3X24 - chains A and B; structure by X-ray diffraction, 1.24 A resolution.

== Chain A ==
Protein: Nitrile hydratase subunit alpha
From: Rhodococcus erythropolis
Notes: EC 4.2.1.84
UniProtKB: P13448 (NHAA_RHOER); residues 0-206 here correspond to UniProt positions 1-207 (UniProt number = residue number + 1)
Sequence (207 residues; numbered 0 to 206; the number before each row is that of its first residue; numbering starts at 0):
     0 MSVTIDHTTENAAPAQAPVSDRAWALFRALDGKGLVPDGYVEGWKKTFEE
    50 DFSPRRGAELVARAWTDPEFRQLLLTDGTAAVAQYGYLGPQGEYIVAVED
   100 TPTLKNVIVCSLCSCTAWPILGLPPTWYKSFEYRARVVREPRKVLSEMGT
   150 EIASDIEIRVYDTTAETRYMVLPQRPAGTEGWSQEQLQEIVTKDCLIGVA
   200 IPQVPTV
Not modelled in the structure: 0-8, 206
Modified positions: Cys-112 (3-sulfinoalanine; CSD); Cys-114 (s-hydroxycysteine; CSO)
Ion coordination: Fe ion: Cys-109, Cys-112, Ser-113, Cys-114 (together with 2,2-dimethylpropanenitrile)
Residues lining bound ligands: 2,2-dimethylpropanenitrile (TAN): Gln-90, Cys-109, Cys-112, Ser-113, Cys-114, Trp-117
UniProt features mapped onto this chain:
  - binding site (Fe(3+)): Cys-109, Cys-112, Ser-113, Cys-114
  - modified residue: Cys-112 (Cysteine sulfinic acid (-SO2H)), Cys-114 (Cysteine sulfenic acid (-SOH))

== Chain B ==
Protein: Nitrile hydratase subunit beta
From: Rhodococcus erythropolis
Notes: EC 4.2.1.84
UniProtKB: P13449 (NHAB_RHOER); residues 1-212 here = UniProt positions 1-212
Sequence (212 residues; numbered 1 to 212; the number before each row is that of its first residue):
     1 MDGVHDLAGVQGFGKVPHTVNADIGPTFHAEWEHLPYSLMFAGVAELGAF
    51 SVDEVKYVVERMEPRHYMMTPYYERYVIGVATLMVEKGILTQDELESLAG
   101 GPFPLSRPSESEGRPAPVETTTFEVGQRVRVRDEYVPGHIRMPAYCRGRV
   151 GTISHRTTEKWPFPDAIGHGRNDAGEEPTYHVKFAAEELFGSDTDGGSVV
   201 VDLFEGYLEPAA
Construct notes: engineered mutation Lys-56 (Arg in P13449)
Residues lining bound ligands: 2,2-dimethylpropanenitrile (TAN): Tyr-37, Val-52, Lys-56, Tyr-72, Tyr-76
UniProt features mapped onto this chain:
  - natural variant: Met-40 (M40V: In strain: ACV2)

== How chain A and chain B interact ==
Pairs across the interface - 173 pairs, chain A then chain B:
  Asn-10(A) / Arg-65(B)  hydrogen bond
  Ala-12(A) / Met-69(B)  hydrophobic
  Pro-13(A) / His-66(B)
  Pro-13(A) / Met-69(B)
  Ala-14(A) / Pro-102(B)
  Ala-14(A) / Pro-104(B)
  Gln-15(A) / His-66(B)  hydrogen bond
  Gln-15(A) / Glu-74(B)
  Gln-15(A) / Pro-102(B)
  Gln-15(A) / Pro-104(B)
  Ala-16(A) / Ala-99(B)
  Ala-16(A) / Gly-101(B)
  Ala-16(A) / Pro-102(B)  hydrogen bond (backbone-backbone)
  Val-18(A) / Trp-32(B)  hydrophobic
  Val-18(A) / Glu-74(B)
  Ser-19(A) / Trp-32(B)
  Asp-20(A) / Ala-99(B)
  Arg-21(A) / Glu-74(B)  salt bridge
  Arg-21(A) / Ile-78(B)
  Arg-21(A) / Pro-102(B)
  Arg-21(A) / Phe-103(B)
  Ala-22(A) / Trp-32(B)  hydrophobic
  Ala-22(A) / Leu-35(B)
  Ala-22(A) / Val-77(B)  hydrophobic
  Trp-23(A) / Glu-31(B)
  Trp-23(A) / Trp-32(B)
  Trp-23(A) / Leu-35(B)  hydrophobic
  Ala-24(A) / Leu-95(B)
  Ala-24(A) / Leu-98(B)  hydrophobic
  Ala-24(A) / Ala-99(B)
  Leu-25(A) / Leu-39(B)  hydrophobic
  Leu-25(A) / Val-77(B)
  Leu-25(A) / Ala-81(B)  hydrophobic
  Leu-25(A) / Leu-90(B)  hydrophobic
  Leu-25(A) / Leu-95(B)  hydrophobic
  Phe-26(A) / Leu-39(B)  hydrophobic
  Arg-27(A) / Leu-98(B)  hydrogen bond (side chain-backbone)
  Ala-28(A) / Leu-90(B)  hydrophobic
  Ala-28(A) / Leu-98(B)  hydrophobic
  Leu-29(A) / Met-84(B)  hydrophobic
  Leu-29(A) / Leu-90(B)  hydrophobic
  Lys-32(A) / Ile-89(B)
  Lys-32(A) / Leu-90(B)
  Lys-32(A) / Glu-94(B)  salt bridge
  Leu-34(A) / Leu-47(B)
  Leu-34(A) / Ile-89(B)  hydrophobic
  Pro-36(A) / Glu-46(B)
  Tyr-39(A) / Ser-38(B)
  Tyr-39(A) / Phe-41(B)  hydrogen bond (side chain-backbone)
  Tyr-39(A) / Ala-42(B)  hydrogen bond (side chain-backbone)
  Tyr-39(A) / Glu-46(B)
  Val-40(A) / His-34(B)
  Val-40(A) / Leu-35(B)  hydrophobic
  Val-40(A) / Ser-38(B)
  Val-40(A) / Leu-39(B)  hydrophobic
  Trp-43(A) / Ser-38(B)
  Trp-43(A) / Phe-41(B)  hydrophobic
  Lys-44(A) / His-34(B)
  Phe-47(A) / Thr-27(B)
  Phe-47(A) / Phe-28(B)  hydrophobic
  Phe-47(A) / Tyr-37(B)  hydrophobic
  Phe-47(A) / Ser-38(B)
  Glu-48(A) / Phe-28(B)
  Tyr-93(A) / His-155(B)  hydrogen bond
  Tyr-93(A) / Thr-157(B)
  Tyr-93(A) / Thr-158(B)  hydrogen bond (side chain-backbone)
  Tyr-93(A) / Glu-159(B)
  Tyr-93(A) / Trp-161(B)  hydrophobic
  Val-95(A) / His-181(B)
  Ser-110(A) / His-5(B)
  Ser-110(A) / Ala-8(B)
  Leu-111(A) / His-5(B)
  Leu-111(A) / Asp-6(B)
  Leu-111(A) / Arg-141(B)
  Cys-112(A) / Lys-56(B)
  Cys-112(A) / Tyr-76(B)
  Cys-112(A) / Arg-141(B)
  Ser-113(A) / Tyr-72(B)  hydrogen bond
  Cys-114(A) / Lys-56(B)
  Cys-114(A) / Arg-141(B)
  Trp-117(A) / Tyr-37(B)  hydrophobic
  Trp-117(A) / Phe-41(B)  hydrophobic
  Leu-122(A) / Thr-27(B)
  Leu-122(A) / Phe-28(B)  hydrophobic
  Leu-122(A) / Tyr-37(B)  hydrophobic
  Leu-122(A) / Tyr-73(B)
  Pro-124(A) / Ile-24(B)  hydrophobic
  Trp-126(A) / Val-16(B)  hydrophobic
  Trp-126(A) / Pro-17(B)
  Trp-126(A) / His-18(B)  hydrogen bond
  Lys-128(A) / Tyr-72(B)
  Lys-128(A) / Tyr-73(B)
  Ser-129(A) / Pro-17(B)
  Phe-130(A) / Leu-7(B)  hydrophobic
  Phe-130(A) / Phe-13(B)  hydrophobic
  Phe-130(A) / Tyr-67(B)  hydrophobic
  Phe-130(A) / Met-68(B)
  Phe-130(A) / Arg-75(B)
  Glu-131(A) / Phe-13(B)
  Glu-131(A) / Gly-14(B)
  Glu-131(A) / Lys-15(B)
  Glu-131(A) / Val-16(B)
  Tyr-132(A) / Val-16(B)  hydrophobic
  Arg-133(A) / His-5(B)  hydrogen bond (side chain-backbone)
  Arg-133(A) / Leu-7(B)
  Arg-133(A) / Ala-8(B)
  Arg-133(A) / Tyr-67(B)  hydrogen bond
  Arg-133(A) / Arg-75(B)
  Ala-134(A) / Leu-7(B)
  Ala-134(A) / Ala-8(B)
  Ala-134(A) / Gly-9(B)  hydrogen bond (backbone-backbone)
  Ala-134(A) / Val-10(B)
  Ala-134(A) / Phe-13(B)  hydrophobic
  Arg-135(A) / Phe-13(B)
  Arg-135(A) / Gly-14(B)  hydrogen bond (side chain-backbone)
  Arg-135(A) / Lys-15(B)
  Val-137(A) / Ala-8(B)  hydrophobic
  Val-137(A) / Gly-9(B)
  Val-137(A) / Tyr-145(B)
  Val-137(A) / Phe-190(B)
  Val-137(A) / Val-199(B)
  Arg-138(A) / Gly-9(B)  hydrogen bond (side chain-backbone)
  Arg-138(A) / Gln-11(B)
  Arg-138(A) / Phe-190(B)
  Arg-138(A) / Asp-193(B)  salt bridge
  Arg-138(A) / Thr-194(B)  hydrogen bond (backbone-side chain)
  Arg-138(A) / Asp-195(B)  hydrogen bond (backbone-backbone)
  Glu-139(A) / Asp-195(B)
  Pro-140(A) / Asp-195(B)
  Pro-140(A) / Gly-196(B)
  Arg-141(A) / Asp-195(B)  hydrogen bond (backbone-side chain)
  Lys-142(A) / Asp-195(B)  hydrogen bond (backbone-side chain)
  Val-143(A) / Val-16(B)  hydrophobic
  Glu-146(A) / Lys-15(B)
  Met-147(A) / His-18(B)
  Met-147(A) / Thr-19(B)
  Met-147(A) / Val-20(B)  hydrogen bond (backbone-backbone)
  Thr-149(A) / Val-20(B)
  Glu-156(A) / Ser-198(B)  hydrogen bond
  Ile-157(A) / Gly-197(B)  hydrogen bond (backbone-backbone)
  Ile-157(A) / Ser-198(B)  hydrogen bond (backbone-backbone)
  Arg-158(A) / Lys-183(B)
  Arg-158(A) / Ser-198(B)  hydrogen bond
  Arg-158(A) / Val-200(B)
  Val-159(A) / Ser-198(B)  hydrogen bond (backbone-backbone)
  Val-159(A) / Val-199(B)
  Val-159(A) / Val-200(B)  hydrogen bond (backbone-backbone)
  Tyr-160(A) / Val-200(B)
  Asp-161(A) / Pro-143(B)
  Asp-161(A) / Tyr-145(B)  hydrogen bond
  Asp-161(A) / Val-200(B)  hydrogen bond (backbone-backbone)
  Asp-161(A) / Asp-202(B)
  Thr-162(A) / Arg-141(B)
  Thr-163(A) / Arg-141(B)  hydrogen bond (backbone-side chain)
  Thr-163(A) / Pro-143(B)
  Thr-163(A) / Val-201(B)
  Thr-163(A) / Asp-202(B)  hydrogen bond (side chain-backbone)
  Ala-164(A) / Thr-179(B)
  Ala-164(A) / Asp-202(B)
  Ala-164(A) / Phe-204(B)  hydrophobic
  Glu-165(A) / Trp-161(B)
  Glu-165(A) / Asp-202(B)
  Thr-166(A) / Thr-157(B)
  Thr-166(A) / His-181(B)  hydrogen bond
  Thr-166(A) / Asp-202(B)  hydrogen bond
  Tyr-168(A) / His-181(B)  hydrogen bond
  Thr-191(A) / Asn-21(B)  hydrogen bond
  Lys-192(A) / Ile-24(B)
  Asp-193(A) / His-18(B)  salt bridge
  Asp-193(A) / Val-20(B)
  Asp-193(A) / Asn-21(B)  hydrogen bond (side chain-backbone)
  Val-198(A) / Val-20(B)
  Ala-199(A) / Val-20(B)  hydrophobic
Other interface residues (no listed pair), chain A (79 interface residues in all): Val-35, Pro-89, Gln-90, Cys-109, Gly-148, Arg-167
Other interface residues (no listed pair), chain B (83 interface residues in all): Met-40, Val-52, Val-80, Arg-156, Leu-203

== Summary ==
Chain A and chain B form an interface of 79 and 83 residues respectively, with 35 hydrogen bonds and 4 salt
bridges. Among the polar pairs are Arg-21(A)/Glu-74(B), Lys-32(A)/Glu-94(B) and Arg-138(A)/Asp-193(B).
2,2-dimethylpropanenitrile is bound between chain A and chain B.
Chain A is Nitrile hydratase subunit alpha and chain B is Nitrile hydratase subunit beta, both from
Rhodococcus erythropolis; the structure, Crystal structure of Nitrile Hydratase mutant bR56K complexed with
Trimethylacetonitrile, photo-activated for 120 min, was determined by X-ray diffraction (same publication as
3X20, 3X25, 3X26, 3WVD and 3WVE).
